PDB entry 6ZYW | electron microscopy, 8.78 A resolution (very low resolution: no residue pairs are listed; an interface is given only as per-side residue counts) | chains I and d of the 19 polymer chains in the assembly

== Chain I ==
Molecule: Dynein light chain
Organism: Tetrahymena thermophila SB210
Reference sequence: I7MCM8 (I7MCM8_TETTS); residues 1-110 here = UniProt positions 1-110
Amino-acid sequence (110 residues; each row starts with the number of its first residue):
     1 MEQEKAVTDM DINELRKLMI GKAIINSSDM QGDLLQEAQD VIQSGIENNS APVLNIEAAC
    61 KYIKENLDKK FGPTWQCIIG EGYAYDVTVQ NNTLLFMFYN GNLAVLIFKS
Not modelled in the structure: 1-21

== Chain d ==
Molecule: Dynein intermediate chain 2
Organism: Tetrahymena thermophila SB210
Reference sequence: I7M008 (I7M008_TETTS); the author numbering skips numbers that UniProt does not, so the offset changes along the chain: 1-201 = UniProt 1-201; 235-700 = UniProt 202-667
Amino-acid sequence (667 residues; numbered 1 to 700; 33 numbers in that range are skipped by the numbering (no residue carries them; nothing is unmodelled there); the number before each row is that of its first residue):
     1 MPPKQTKVVA SRKTVMPISR AGRAQIRRKD SNTQNNMNDQ GMEDEEIDQQ REGMKNQYEQ
    61 LTAQELNEDM PSKMLEPKNP QAPKNITVYD YYTRKFKTDE LVDQMIVHFS MDGDYIWKES
   121 NEYKTQEEIR DTKKALIKEA MRKQESEEPG ANHDEEAIKQ TLRNKFNYNT RECQTINPSI
   181 RERGVSTEPP PSDTICGNIT Q
   235 WEIFDAYYAE IMKDHQIENK KKKEVDQDKK QDQSMYSTSF KRCCKIMERM VVQNDQEDKY
   295 HDYRYYWSQG DNLEAGKNEG HLLPIWRFSN EKQRKKNVTS ICWNPLYPDL FAVSLGSYDF
   355 TKQRMGLICL YSLKNTTHPE YAFNCEAGVM CLDFHPKSAA LLAVGLYDGT VLVYDIRNKH
   415 KKPIYQSTVR NQKHTDPVWQ VKWNPDTSKN YNFYSISSDG RVMNWILMKN KLEPEEVILL
   475 RLVGKNEEES TLIGLACGLC FDFNKFEPHI FLVGTEEGKI HKCSRAYSGQ YQETYNGHLL
   535 AVYKVKWNNF HPRTFISASA DWTVRIWDSK YTSQIICFDL SMMVVDAVWA PYSSTVFACA
   595 TMDKVQVYDL NVDKLNKLAE QKIVKQPKLT NLSFNYKDPI LLVGDSHGGV TLVKLSPNLC
   655 KSGPEIKQTE DKKAMEEFKN VKIEDYEREK MENLLAVVSK WEREDA
Not modelled in the structure: 1-74, 140-162, 259-700

== Chain I / chain d interface ==
At this resolution (9 A) residue pairs are not listed: 10 residues of chain I and 10 of chain d lie at the interface.

== In short ==
Chain I and chain d each contribute 10 residues to their interface.
Here chain I is Dynein light chain and chain d is Dynein intermediate chain 2, both from Tetrahymena
thermophila SB210. Entry 6ZYW (Outer Dynein Arm-Shulin complex - overall structure (Tetrahymena thermophila))
was determined by electron microscopy, deposited together with 6ZYY and 6ZYX.
